PDB entry 3TM5 | X-ray diffraction, 2.27 A resolution | chain A

[Chain A]
Molecule: Crystal structure of Trm14
From: Pyrococcus furiosus
Notes: EC 2.1.1.-
Reference sequence: Q8U248 (Q8U248_PYRFU); residue numbers follow UniProt; this construct covers 1-365
Amino-acid sequence (373 residues; numbered 1 to 373; the number before each row is that of its first residue):
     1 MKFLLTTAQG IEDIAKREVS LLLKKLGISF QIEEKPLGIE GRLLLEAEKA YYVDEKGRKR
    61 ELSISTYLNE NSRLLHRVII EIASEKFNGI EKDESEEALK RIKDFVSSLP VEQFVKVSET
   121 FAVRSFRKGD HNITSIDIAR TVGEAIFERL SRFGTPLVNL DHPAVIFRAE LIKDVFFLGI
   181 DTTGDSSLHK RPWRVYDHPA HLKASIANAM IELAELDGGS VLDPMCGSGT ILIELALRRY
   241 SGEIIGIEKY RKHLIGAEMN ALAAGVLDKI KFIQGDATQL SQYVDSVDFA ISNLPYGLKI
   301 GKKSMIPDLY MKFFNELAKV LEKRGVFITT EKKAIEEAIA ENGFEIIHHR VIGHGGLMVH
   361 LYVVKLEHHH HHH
Unresolved in the structure: 303, 370-373
Construct notes: expression tag (366-373)
Ligand contacts: sinefungin (SFG): R194, H198, A200, H201, L202, P224, M225, C226, G227, S228, G229, T230, I247, E248, K249, Y250, H253, G275, D276, A277, T278, N293, L294, P295, L309
Swiss-Prot annotation at these positions:
  - binding site (S-adenosyl-L-methionine): H198 to L202, S228 to T230, E248, D276, A277, N293
What the authors report for this chain:
  - conformationally variable residues (order/disorder transition): L298 to K303
  - catalytic residues: N293 (proposed by the authors, not directly observed)

[In short]
Chain A binds sinefungin. From UniProt: 12 S-adenosyl-L-methionine-binding residues. The paper reports the
catalytic residue N293; conformational variability at L298.
Chain A is Crystal structure of Trm14 (Pyrococcus furiosus); the structure, Crystal structure of Trm14 from
Pyrococcus furiosus in complex with sinefungin, was determined by X-ray diffraction together with 3TLJ, 3TM4
and 3TMA from the same study.
